6F08 - chains A and Q of the 4 polymer chains in the assembly; structure by X-ray diffraction, 1.90 A resolution.

== Chain A ==
Name: 14-3-3 protein zeta/delta
Organism: Homo sapiens
Reference sequence: P63104 (1433Z_HUMAN); numbering as in UniProt (aligned over 1-230)
Sequence (230 residues; each row starts with the number of its first residue):
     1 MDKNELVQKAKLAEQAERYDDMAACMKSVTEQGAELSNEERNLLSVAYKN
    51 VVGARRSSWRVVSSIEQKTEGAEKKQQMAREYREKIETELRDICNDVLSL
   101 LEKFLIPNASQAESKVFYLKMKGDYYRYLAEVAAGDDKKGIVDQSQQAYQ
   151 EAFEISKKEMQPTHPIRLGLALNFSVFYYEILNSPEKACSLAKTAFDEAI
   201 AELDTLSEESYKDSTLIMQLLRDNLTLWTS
Not modelled in the structure: 69-73

== Chain Q ==
Name: Son of sevenless homolog 1
Reference sequence: Q07889 (SOS1_HUMAN); residues 1-13 here correspond to UniProt positions 1155-1167 (UniProt number = residue number + 1154)
Sequence (13 residues; row label = number of the first residue in the row):
     1 PRRRPESAPAESS
Not modelled in the structure: 1-2, 13
Modified residues: Ser-7 (phosphoserine; SEP)

== How chain A and chain Q interact ==
Contacting residue pairs (32):
  Asn-42(A) with Glu-11(Q); Ser-12(Q), hydrogen bond (side chain-backbone)
  Ser-45(A) with Ala-10(Q), hydrogen bond (side chain-backbone)
  Val-46(A) with Ala-10(Q), hydrophobic; Glu-11(Q)
  Lys-49(A) with Ser-7(Q); Ala-10(Q)
  Arg-56(A) with Ser-7(Q)
  Arg-60(A) with Arg-4(Q)
  Arg-127(A) with Ser-7(Q)
  Tyr-128(A) with Ser-7(Q)
  Ile-166(A) with Ser-12(Q)
  Gly-169(A) with Ala-8(Q)
  Leu-172(A) with Glu-6(Q); Ser-7(Q); Ala-8(Q)
  Asn-173(A) with Ser-7(Q); Ala-8(Q), hydrogen bond (side chain-backbone)
  Val-176(A) with Glu-6(Q)
  Glu-180(A) with Pro-5(Q)
  Asp-213(A) with Pro-9(Q); Glu-11(Q); Ser-12(Q)
  Ile-217(A) with Pro-9(Q)
  Leu-220(A) with Glu-6(Q); Ser-7(Q)
  Asp-223(A) with Glu-6(Q)
  Asn-224(A) with Pro-5(Q); Glu-6(Q), hydrogen bond (side chain-backbone)
  Leu-227(A) with Arg-3(Q); Arg-4(Q)
  Trp-228(A) with Pro-5(Q), hydrophobic
Also at the interface, not in a pair above, chain A (26 interface residues in all): Glu-14, Asn-38, Phe-117, Lys-120, Leu-216

== Summary ==
26 residues of chain A face 10 of chain Q across their interface, with 4 hydrogen bonds. Polar contacts
include Asn-42(A)/Ser-12(Q), Ser-45(A)/Ala-10(Q) and Asn-173(A)/Ala-8(Q).
Here chain A is 14-3-3 protein zeta/delta (Homo sapiens) and chain Q is Son of sevenless homolog 1. Entry 6F08
(14-3-3 zeta in complex with the human Son of sevenless homolog 1 (SOS1)) was determined by X-ray diffraction.
